Entry 6NJM (electron microscopy, 6.50 A resolution (low resolution: residue-level contacts below are approximate; hydrogen-bond / salt-bridge calls are withheld)); this record covers chains D and H of the 16 polymer chains in the assembly.

# Chain D
Protein: Glutamate receptor 2
From: Rattus norvegicus
Reference sequence: P19491 (GRIA2_RAT), isoform P19491-2; residues -20 to 862 here correspond to UniProt positions 1-883 (UniProt number = residue number + 21)
Chain sequence (883 residues; numbered -20 to 862; the number before each row is that of its first residue; numbers below 1 keep their minus sign (Met-20 is residue -20)):
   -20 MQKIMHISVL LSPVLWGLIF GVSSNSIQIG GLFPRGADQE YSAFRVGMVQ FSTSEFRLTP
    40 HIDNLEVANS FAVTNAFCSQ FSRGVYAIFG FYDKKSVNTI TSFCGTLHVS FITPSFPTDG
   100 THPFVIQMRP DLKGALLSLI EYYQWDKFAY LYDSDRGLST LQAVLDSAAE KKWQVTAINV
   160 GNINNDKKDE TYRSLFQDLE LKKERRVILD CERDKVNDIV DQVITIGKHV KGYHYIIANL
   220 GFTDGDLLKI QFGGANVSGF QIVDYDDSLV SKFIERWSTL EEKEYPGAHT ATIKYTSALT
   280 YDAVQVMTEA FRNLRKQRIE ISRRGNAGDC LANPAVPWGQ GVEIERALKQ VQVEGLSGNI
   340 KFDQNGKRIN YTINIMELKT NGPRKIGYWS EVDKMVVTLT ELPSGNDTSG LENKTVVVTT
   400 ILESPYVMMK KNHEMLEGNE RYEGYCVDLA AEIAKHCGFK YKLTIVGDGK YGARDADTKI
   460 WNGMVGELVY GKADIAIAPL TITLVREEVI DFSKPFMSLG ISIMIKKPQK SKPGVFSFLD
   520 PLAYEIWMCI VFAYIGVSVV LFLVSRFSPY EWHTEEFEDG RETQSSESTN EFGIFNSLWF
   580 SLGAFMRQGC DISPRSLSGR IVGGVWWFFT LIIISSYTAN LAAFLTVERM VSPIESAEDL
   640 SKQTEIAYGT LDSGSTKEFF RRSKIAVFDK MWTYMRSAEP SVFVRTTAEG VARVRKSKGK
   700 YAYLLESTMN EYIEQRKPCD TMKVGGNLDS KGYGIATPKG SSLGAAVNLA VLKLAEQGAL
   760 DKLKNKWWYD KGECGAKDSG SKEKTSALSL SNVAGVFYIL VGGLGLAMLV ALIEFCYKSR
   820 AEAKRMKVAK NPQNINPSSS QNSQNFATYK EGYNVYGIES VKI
Unresolved in the structure: -20 to 3, 379-394, 549-568, 588-590, 826-862
Differences from the reference sequence: conflict Arg586 (Gln607 in P19491), Ala744 (Thr765 in P19491), Ala745 (Pro766 in P19491), Ala754 (Ser775 in P19491), Ala758 (Val779 in P19491)
Disulfide bonds: Cys57-Cys309, Cys718-Cys773
Glycans and other covalent adducts: N-acetylglucosamine (NAG) linked to Asn235, Asn349
Curated features (UniProtKB/Swiss-Prot):
  - region: Ala846 to Gly856 (Required for interaction with IQSEC1)
  - binding site (L-glutamate): Pro478, Thr480, Arg485, Ser654, Thr655, Glu705
  - site: Arg453 (Interaction with the cone snail toxin Con-ikot-ikot), Ile633 (Crucial to convey clamshell closure to channel opening), Arg660 (Interaction with the cone snail toxin Con-ikot-ikot), Lys752 (Interaction with the cone snail toxin Con-ikot-ikot)
  - modified residue: Ser662 (Phosphoserine), Ser696 (Phosphoserine), Ser839 (Phosphoserine), Ser842 (Phosphoserine), Tyr855 (Phosphotyrosine), Ser859 (Phosphoserine)
  - lipidation (S-palmitoyl cysteine): Cys589, Cys815
  - glycosylation (N-linked (GlcNAc...) asparagine): Asn235, Asn349, Asn385, Asn392

# Chain H
Protein: Voltage-dependent calcium channel gamma-2 subunit
From: Rattus norvegicus
Reference sequence: Q71RJ2 (CCG2_RAT); residues 1-323 here = UniProt positions 1-323
Chain sequence (323 residues; row label = number of the first residue in the row):
     1 MGLFDRGVQM LLTTVGAFAA FSLMTIAVGT DYWLYSRGVC KTKSVSENET SKKNEEVMTH
    61 SGLWRTCCLE GNFKGLCKQI DHFPEDADYE ADTAEYFLRA VRASSIFPIL SVILLFMGGL
   121 CIAASEFYKT RHNIILSAGI FFVSAGLSNI IGIIVYISAN AGDPSKSDSK KNSYSYGWSF
   181 YFGALSFIIA EMVGVLAVHM FIDRHKQLRA TARATDYLQA SAITRIPSYR YRYQRRSRSS
   241 SRSTEPSHSR DASPVGVKGF NTLPSTEISM YTLSRDPLKA ATTPTATYNS DRDNSFLQVH
   301 NCIQKDSKDS LHANTANRRT TPV
Unresolved in the structure: 1-5, 39-56, 70-72, 86-91, 162-173, 214-323
Disulfide bonds: Cys67-Cys77
Curated features (UniProtKB/Swiss-Prot):
  - modified residue: Ser253 (Phosphoserine), Tyr271 (Phosphotyrosine), Thr321 (Phosphothreonine)
  - glycosylation: Asn48 (N-linked (GlcNAc...) asparagine)

# Interface between chain D and chain H
Contacting residue pairs (7; chain D residue first):
  Leu789(D) with Ile157(H); Ser158(H)
  Ala793(D) with Ser158(H)
  Tyr797(D) with Val155(H); Ser158(H)
  Val800(D) with Ile151(H)
  Met807(D) with Val143(H)
Also at the interface, not in a pair above, chain D (7 interface residues in all): Phe796, Leu811
Also at the interface, not in a pair above, chain H (8 interface residues in all): Ile140, Leu147, Ile154

# Overview
Chain D and chain H form an interface of 7 and 8 residues respectively. Curated annotation (UniProt) lists 6
L-glutamate-binding residues on chain D.
Here chain D is Glutamate receptor 2 and chain H is Voltage-dependent calcium channel gamma-2 subunit, both
from Rattus norvegicus. Entry 6NJM (Architecture and subunit arrangement of native AMPA receptors) was
determined by electron microscopy.
